Entry 7WKK (electron microscopy, 4.20 A resolution (low resolution: residue-level contacts below are approximate; hydrogen-bond / salt-bridge calls are withheld)); this record covers chains A and L of the 30 polymer chains in the assembly.

# Chain A
Protein: MGC83295 protein
Source organism: Xenopus laevis
Reference sequence: Q642R6 (Q642R6_XENLA); residues 1-2011 here = UniProt positions 1-2011
Chain sequence (2011 residues; numbered 1 to 2011; the number before each row is that of its first residue):
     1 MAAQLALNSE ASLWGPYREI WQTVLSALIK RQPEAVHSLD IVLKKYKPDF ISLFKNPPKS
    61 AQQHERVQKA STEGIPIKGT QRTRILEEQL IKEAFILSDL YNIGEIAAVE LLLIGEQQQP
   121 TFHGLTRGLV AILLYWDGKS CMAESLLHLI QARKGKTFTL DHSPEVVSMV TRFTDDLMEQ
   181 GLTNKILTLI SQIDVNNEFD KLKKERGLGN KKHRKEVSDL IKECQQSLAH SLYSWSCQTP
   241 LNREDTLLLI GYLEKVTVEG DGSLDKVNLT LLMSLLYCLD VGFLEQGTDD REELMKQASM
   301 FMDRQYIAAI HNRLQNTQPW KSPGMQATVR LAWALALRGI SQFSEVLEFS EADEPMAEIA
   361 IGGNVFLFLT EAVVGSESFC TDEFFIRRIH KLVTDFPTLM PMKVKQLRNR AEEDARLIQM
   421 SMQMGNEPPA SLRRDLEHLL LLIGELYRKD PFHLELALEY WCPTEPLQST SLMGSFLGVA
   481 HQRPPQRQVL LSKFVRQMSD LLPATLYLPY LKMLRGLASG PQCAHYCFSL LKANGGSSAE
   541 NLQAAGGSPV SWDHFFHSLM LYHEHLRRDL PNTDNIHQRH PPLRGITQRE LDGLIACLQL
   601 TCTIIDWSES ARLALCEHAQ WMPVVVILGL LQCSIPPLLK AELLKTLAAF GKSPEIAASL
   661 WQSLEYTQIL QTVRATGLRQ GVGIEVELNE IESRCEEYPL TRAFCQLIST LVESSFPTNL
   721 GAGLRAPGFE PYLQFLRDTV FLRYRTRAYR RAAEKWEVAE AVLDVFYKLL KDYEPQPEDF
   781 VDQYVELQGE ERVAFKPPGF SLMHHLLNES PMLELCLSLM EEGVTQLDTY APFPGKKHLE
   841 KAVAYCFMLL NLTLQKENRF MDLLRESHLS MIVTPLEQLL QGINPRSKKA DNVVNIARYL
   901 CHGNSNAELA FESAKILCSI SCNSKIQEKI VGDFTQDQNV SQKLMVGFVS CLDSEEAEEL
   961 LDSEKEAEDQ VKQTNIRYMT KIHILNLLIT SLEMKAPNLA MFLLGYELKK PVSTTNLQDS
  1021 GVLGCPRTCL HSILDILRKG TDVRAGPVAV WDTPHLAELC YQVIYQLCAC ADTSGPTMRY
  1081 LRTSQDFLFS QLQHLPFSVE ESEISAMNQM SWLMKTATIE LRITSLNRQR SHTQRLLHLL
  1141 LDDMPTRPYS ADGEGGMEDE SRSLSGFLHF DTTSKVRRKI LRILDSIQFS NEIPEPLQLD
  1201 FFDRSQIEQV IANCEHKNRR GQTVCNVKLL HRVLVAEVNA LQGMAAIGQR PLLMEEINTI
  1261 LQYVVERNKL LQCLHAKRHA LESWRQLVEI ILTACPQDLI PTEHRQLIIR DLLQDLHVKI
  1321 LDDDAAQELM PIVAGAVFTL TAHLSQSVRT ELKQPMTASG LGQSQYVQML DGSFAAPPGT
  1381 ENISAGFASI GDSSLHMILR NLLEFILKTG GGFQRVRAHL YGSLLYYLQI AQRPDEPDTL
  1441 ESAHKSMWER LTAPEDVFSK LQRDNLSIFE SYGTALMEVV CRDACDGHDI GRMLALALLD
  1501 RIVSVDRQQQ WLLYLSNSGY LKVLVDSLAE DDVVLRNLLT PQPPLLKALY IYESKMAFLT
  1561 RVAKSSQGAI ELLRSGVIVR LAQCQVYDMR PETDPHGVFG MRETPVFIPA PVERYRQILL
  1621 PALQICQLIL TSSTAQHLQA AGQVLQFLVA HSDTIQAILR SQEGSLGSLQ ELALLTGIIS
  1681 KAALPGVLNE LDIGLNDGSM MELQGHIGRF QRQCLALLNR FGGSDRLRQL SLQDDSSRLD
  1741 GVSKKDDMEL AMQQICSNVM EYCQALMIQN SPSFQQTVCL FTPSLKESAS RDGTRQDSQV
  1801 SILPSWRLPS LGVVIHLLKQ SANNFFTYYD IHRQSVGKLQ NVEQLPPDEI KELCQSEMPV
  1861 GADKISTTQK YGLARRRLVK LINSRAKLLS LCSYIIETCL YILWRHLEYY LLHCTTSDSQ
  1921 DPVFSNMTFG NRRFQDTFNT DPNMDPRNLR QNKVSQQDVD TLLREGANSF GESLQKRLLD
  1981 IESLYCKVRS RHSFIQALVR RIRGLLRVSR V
Disordered / not traced: 1-12, 71-89, 260-261, 426-431, 464-487, 571-582, 676-680, 956-969, 1144-1175, 1192-1200, 1241-1244, 1353-1390, 1432-1455, 1563-1564, 1593-1609, 1694-1696, 1736-1740, 1769-1809, 1842-1846, 1858-1866, 1917-1956, 2008-2011

# Chain L
Protein: IL4I1 protein
Source organism: Xenopus laevis
Reference sequence: Q91349 (Q91349_XENLA); residues 1-547 here = UniProt positions 1-547
Chain sequence (547 residues; each row starts with the number of its first residue):
     1 MSGFNFGAAS AGGFSFGNPK STTTTAPTGF SFGAATAAPS GGFSFGTATP TPASTTGQTS
    61 GLFSFSNPAP SLAPTSGFSF GAQVTSTPAP SSGGLAFGAN TSKLNSGVGN QPAGGTTQTS
   121 QPMGGFSFGA ATTQTQPSAT SVGGFSFAGG VGSTSTNVFA QPAASTGITL QSAVSTAAAP
   181 TATTSQPTST FSFGTQPQAA PALNFGLLSS SSVLSTASTP AAAQPVAPTT GLSLNFGKPA
   241 DTSAAVTSTG STTTNTPSLS SLLGTSGPSL FSSVATSTVP SVVSTVASGL SLTSTATSTG
   301 FGMKTLASSA VPTGTLATST ASLGVKAPLA GTIVQANAVG SAAATGISTA TAMTYAQLEN
   361 LINKWSLELE DQEKHFLQQA TQVNAWDRTL MQNGERITTL HREMEKVKLD QKRLDQELDF
   421 ILSQQKELED LLTPLEESVK EQSGTIYLQH ADEEREKTYK LAENIDAQLK RMAQDLKEVI
   481 EHLNTSAGPG DASNPLQQIC KILNAHMDSL QWIDQNSALL QRKVEQVTKE CESRRKEQER
   541 GFSIAFD
Disordered / not traced: 1-358, 450-456, 488-493, 528-547
Reported in the primary citation:
  - disease-associated variants - Q416P: decreased stability (proposed by the authors, not directly observed)

# Chain A / chain L interface
Contacting residue pairs - 9 pairs, chain A then chain L:
  E809(A) - E429(L)
  R865(A) - N464(L)
  R865(A) - A467(L)
  E866(A) - N464(L)
  S867(A) - K460(L)
  H868(A) - K460(L)
  H868(A) - E463(L)
  H868(A) - N464(L)
  I883(A) - L422(L)
Also at the interface, not in a pair above, chain A (7 interface residues in all): K888
Also at the interface, not in a pair above, chain L (7 interface residues in all): D419

# In short
Chain A and chain L each contribute 7 residues to their interface. The paper reports that Q416P of chain L
reduces stability.
Chain A is MGC83295 protein and chain L is IL4I1 protein, both from Xenopus laevis; the structure, Cryo-EM
structure of the IR subunit from X. laevis NPC, was determined by electron microscopy.
